3A5W - chains A and I of the 10 polymer chains in the assembly; structure by X-ray diffraction, 2.20 A resolution.

# Chain A (and I)
Name: Probable peroxiredoxin
Source organism: Aeropyrum pernix
Notes: EC 1.11.1.15; chain I of this document is another copy of the same molecule, construct and numbering; everything in this record applies to it too
UniProt: Q9Y9L0 (TDXH_AERPE); residue numbers follow UniProt; this construct covers 2-250
Amino-acid sequence (249 residues; each row starts with the number of its first residue):
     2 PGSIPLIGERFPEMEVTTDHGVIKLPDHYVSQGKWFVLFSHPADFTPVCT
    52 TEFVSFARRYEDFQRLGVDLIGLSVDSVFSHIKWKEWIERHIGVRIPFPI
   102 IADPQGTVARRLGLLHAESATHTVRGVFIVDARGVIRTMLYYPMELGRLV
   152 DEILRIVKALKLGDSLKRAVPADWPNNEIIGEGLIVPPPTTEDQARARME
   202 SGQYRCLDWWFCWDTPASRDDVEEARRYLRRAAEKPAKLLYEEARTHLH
Not modelled in the structure: 118-120, 246-250 (chain I: 246-250)
Swiss-Prot annotation at these positions:
  - active site: Cys50 (Cysteine sulfenic acid (-SOH) intermediate)
  - binding site (substrate): Arg126
  - mutagenesis: Cys50 (C50S: Abolishes enzyme activity), Cys207 (C207S: Reduces enzyme activity), Cys213 (C213S: Abolishes enzyme activity)

# Interface between chain A and chain I
Contacting residue pairs (15; chain A residue first):
  Asp20(A) - Thr192(I)
  Asp20(A) - Glu193(I)  hydrogen bond (backbone-backbone)
  His21(A) - Thr192(I)
  Gly22(A) - Thr192(I)
  Phe80(A) - Pro189(I)  hydrophobic
  Phe80(A) - Pro190(I)
  Phe80(A) - Trp210(I)  hydrophobic
  Ile83(A) - Thr192(I)
  Ile83(A) - Glu193(I)
  Ile83(A) - Trp210(I)  hydrophobic
  Lys84(A) - Asp209(I)  salt bridge
  Lys84(A) - Trp210(I)
  Lys84(A) - Trp211(I)
  Lys86(A) - Glu193(I)  salt bridge
  Glu87(A) - Trp210(I)  hydrogen bond
Also at the interface, not in a pair above, chain A (10 interface residues in all): Thr19, Val79
Also at the interface, not in a pair above, chain I (8 interface residues in all): Thr191

# In short
Chain A and chain I form an interface of 10 and 8 residues respectively, with 2 hydrogen bonds and 2 salt
bridges. Among the polar pairs are Lys84(A)-Asp209(I), Lys86(A)-Glu193(I) and Glu87(A)-Trp210(I).
Both chains are Probable peroxiredoxin (Aeropyrum pernix). Entry 3A5W (Peroxiredoxin (wild type) from
Aeropyrum pernix K1 (reduced form)) was determined by X-ray diffraction, deposited together with 3A2V, 3A2W
and 3A2X.
